PDB entry 8EBN | X-ray diffraction, 2.60 A resolution | chains B and D of the 6 polymer chains in the assembly

Chain B:
Protein: Kelch domain-containing protein 2
Source organism: Homo sapiens
UniProt: Q9Y2U9 (KLDC2_HUMAN); residue numbers follow UniProt; this construct covers 1-406
Chain sequence (406 residues; each row starts with the number of its first residue):
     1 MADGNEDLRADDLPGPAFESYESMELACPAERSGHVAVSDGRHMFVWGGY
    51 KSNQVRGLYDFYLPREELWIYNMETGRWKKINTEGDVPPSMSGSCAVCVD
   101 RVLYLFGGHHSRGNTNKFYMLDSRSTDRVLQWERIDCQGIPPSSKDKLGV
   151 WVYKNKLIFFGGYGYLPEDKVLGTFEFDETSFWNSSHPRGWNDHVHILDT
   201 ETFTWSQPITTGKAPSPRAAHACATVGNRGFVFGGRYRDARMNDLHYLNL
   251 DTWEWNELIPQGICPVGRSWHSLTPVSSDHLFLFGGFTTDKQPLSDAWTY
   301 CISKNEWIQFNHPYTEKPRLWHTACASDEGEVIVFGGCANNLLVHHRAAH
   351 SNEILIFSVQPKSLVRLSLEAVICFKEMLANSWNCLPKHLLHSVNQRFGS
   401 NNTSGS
Disordered / not traced: 1-26, 123-128, 168-171, 179-187, 237-240
Curated features (UniProtKB/Swiss-Prot):
  - mutagenesis: Lys147 (K147A: Strongly impaired ability to recognize truncated SELENOK or cleaved USP1 with a diglycine (Gly-Gly) at the C-terminus), Phe177 (F177A: Impairs oligomerization of KLHDC2-ELOB-ELOC complex; when associated with A-182 and A-183. Impairs oligomerization of KLHDC2-ELOB-ELOC complex; when associated with K-182 and A-183), Phe182 (F182A: Impairs oligomerization of KLHDC2-ELOB-ELOC complex; when associated with A-177 and A-183; F182K: Impairs oligomerization of KLHDC2-ELOB-ELOC complex; when associated with A-177 and A-183), Trp183 (W183A: Impairs oligomerization of KLHDC2-ELOB-ELOC complex; when associated with A-177 and A-182. Impairs oligomerization of KLHDC2-ELOB-ELOC complex; when associated with A-177 and K-182), Arg189 (R189A: Does not affect ability to recognize truncated SELENOK or cleaved USP1 with a diglycine (Gly-Gly) at the C-terminus), Arg236 (R236A: Does not affect ability to recognize truncated SELENOK with a diglycine (Gly-Gly) at the C-terminus. Abolished ability to recognize cleaved USP1 with a diglycine (Gly-Gly) at the C-terminus ...), Arg241 (R241A/L/E: Abolished ability to recognize truncated SELENOK or cleaved USP1 with a diglycine (Gly-Gly) at the C-terminus ...), Ser269 (S269A: Does not affect ability to recognize truncated SELENOK with a diglycine (Gly-Gly) at the C-terminus ...), Ile373 (I373R: Impairs oligomerization of KLHDC2-ELOB-ELOC complex), Asn401 to Ser406 (Abolishes oligomerization of KLHDC2-ELOB-ELOC complex), Gly405 to Ser406 (Abolishes oligomerization of KLHDC2-ELOB-ELOC complex), Ser406 (S406G: Promotes oligomerization of KLHDC2-ELOB-ELOC complex. Abolishes the activity of CRL2(KLHDC2) complex to ubiquitinate SELENOK)
What the authors report for this chain:
  - mutagenesis - S269E: abolished binding to FAM-SELK

Chain D:
Protein: Elongin-C
Source organism: Homo sapiens
UniProt: Q15369 (ELOC_HUMAN); residue numbers follow UniProt; this construct covers 16-112
Chain sequence (121 residues; row label = number of the first residue in the row; numbers below 1 keep their minus sign (Met-8 is residue -8)):
    -8 MSYYHHHHHHDYDIPTTENLYFQGAMYVKLISSDGHEFIVKREHALTSGT
    42 IKAMLSGPGQFAENETNEVNFREIPSHVLSKVCMYFTYKVRYTNSSTEIP
    92 EFPIAPEIALELLMAANFLDC
Disordered / not traced: -8 to 16, 49-57
Differences from the reference sequence: expression tag (-8 to 15)

Interface between chain B and chain D:
Pairs across the interface (51; chain B residue first):
  Ser277(B) - Asn85(D)
  His280(B) - Asn85(D)
  Ser358(B) - Ile90(D)
  Val359(B) - Ile90(D)
  Gln360(B) - Thr84(D)
  Gln360(B) - Asn85(D)  hydrogen bond
  Gln360(B) - Ile90(D)
  Pro361(B) - Lys80(D)  hydrogen bond (backbone-side chain)
  Pro361(B) - Tyr83(D)
  Pro361(B) - Thr84(D)
  Pro361(B) - Ile90(D)
  Lys362(B) - Tyr76(D)  hydrogen bond (backbone-side chain)
  Ser363(B) - Tyr76(D)
  Ser363(B) - Cys112(D)
  Leu364(B) - Tyr76(D)  hydrogen bond (backbone-side chain)
  Leu364(B) - Ala107(D)  hydrophobic
  Leu364(B) - Cys112(D)  hydrogen bond (backbone-backbone)
  Val365(B) - Leu104(D)
  Val365(B) - Ala107(D)
  Val365(B) - Asn108(D)
  Val365(B) - Cys112(D)  hydrogen bond (backbone-backbone)
  Leu367(B) - Tyr76(D)  hydrophobic
  Leu367(B) - Phe93(D)  hydrophobic
  Leu367(B) - Ile95(D)
  Ser368(B) - Ile95(D)
  Ser368(B) - Ala100(D)
  Ser368(B) - Leu103(D)
  Ser368(B) - Leu104(D)
  Leu369(B) - Leu104(D)  hydrophobic
  Ala371(B) - Ile95(D)  hydrophobic
  Val372(B) - Ala100(D)  hydrophobic
  Val372(B) - Leu101(D)  hydrophobic
  Phe375(B) - Pro97(D)  hydrophobic
  Met378(B) - Pro97(D)  hydrophobic
  Leu379(B) - Pro97(D)
  Asn384(B) - Leu101(D)
  Leu386(B) - Met105(D)  hydrophobic
  Pro387(B) - Glu64(D)
  His389(B) - Glu64(D)  salt bridge
  Leu390(B) - Glu64(D)
  Leu390(B) - Ile65(D)  hydrophobic
  Leu390(B) - Met105(D)
  Leu390(B) - Phe109(D)  hydrophobic
  Leu391(B) - Met105(D)  hydrophobic
  Ser393(B) - Phe109(D)
  Val394(B) - Asn108(D)
  Val394(B) - Phe109(D)
  Arg397(B) - Thr41(D)
  Arg397(B) - Asn108(D)  hydrogen bond (side chain-backbone)
  Arg397(B) - Phe109(D)  hydrogen bond (side chain-backbone)
  Phe398(B) - Asn108(D)
Other interface residues (no listed pair), chain B (31 interface residues in all): Ile308, Cys385, Lys388
Other interface residues (no listed pair), chain D (26 interface residues in all): Val73, Tyr79, Ser87, Glu102, Asp111

Overview:
The interface between chain B and chain D involves 31 residues on one side and 26 on the other, with 8
hydrogen bonds and 1 salt bridge. Polar pairs include His389(B)-Glu64(D), Gln360(B)-Asn85(D) and
Pro361(B)-Lys80(D). UniProt lists 15 mutagenesis sites on chain B. From the paper: S269E of chain B abolishes
binding to FAM-SELK.
Chain B is Kelch domain-containing protein 2 and chain D is Elongin-C, both from Homo sapiens; the structure,
Structure of KLHDC2-EloB/C tetrameric assembly, was determined by X-ray diffraction (same publication as 8EBL
and 8EBM).
